PDB entry 8ZI2 | electron microscopy, 2.99 A resolution | chains A and E of the 8 polymer chains in the assembly

[Chain A]
Name: ATP synthase subunit alpha
Organism: Acinetobacter baumannii AB5075
Notes: EC 7.1.2.2
Reference sequence: A3M142 (ATPA_ACIBT); residues 1-514 here = UniProt positions 1-514
Sequence (514 residues; row label = number of the first residue in the row):
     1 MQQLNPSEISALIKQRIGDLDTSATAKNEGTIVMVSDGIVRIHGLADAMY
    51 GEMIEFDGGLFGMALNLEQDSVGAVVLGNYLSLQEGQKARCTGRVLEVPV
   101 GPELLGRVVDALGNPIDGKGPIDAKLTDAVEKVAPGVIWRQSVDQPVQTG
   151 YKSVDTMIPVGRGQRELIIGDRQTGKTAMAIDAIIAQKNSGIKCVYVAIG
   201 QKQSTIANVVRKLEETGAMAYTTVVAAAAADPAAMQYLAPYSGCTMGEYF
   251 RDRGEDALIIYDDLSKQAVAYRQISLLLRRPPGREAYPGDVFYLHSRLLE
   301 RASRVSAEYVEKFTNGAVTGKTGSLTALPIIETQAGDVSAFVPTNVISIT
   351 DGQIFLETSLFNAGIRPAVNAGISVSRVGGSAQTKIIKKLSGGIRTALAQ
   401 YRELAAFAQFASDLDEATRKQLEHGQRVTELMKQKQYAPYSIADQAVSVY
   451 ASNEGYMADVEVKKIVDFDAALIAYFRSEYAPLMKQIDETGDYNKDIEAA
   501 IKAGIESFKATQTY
Unresolved in the structure: 1-25
Metal / ion sites: Mg2+: Thr177 (together with ATP)
Small-molecule neighbours: ATP (adenosine-5'-triphosphate): Arg172, Gln173, Thr174, Gly175, Lys176, Thr177, Ala178, Gln201, Thr205, Asp262, Phe361, Arg366, Pro367, Gln434, Lys435, Gln436
Swiss-Prot annotation at these positions:
  - binding site (ATP): Gly170 to Thr177
  - site: Ser374 (Required for activity)

[Chain E]
Name: ATP synthase subunit beta
Organism: Acinetobacter baumannii AB5075
Notes: EC 7.1.2.2
Reference sequence: V5VHQ6 (V5VHQ6_ACIBA); residues 1-464 here = UniProt positions 1-464
Sequence (464 residues; each row starts with the number of its first residue):
     1 MSSGRIIQIIGAVIDVEFERTSVPKIYDALQVDGTETTLEVQQQLGDGVV
    51 RTIAMGSTEGLKRGLTVTSTNAPISVPVGTATLGRIMDVLGRPIDEAGPV
   101 ATEERLPIHRQAPSYAEQAASTDLLETGIKVIDLLCPFAKGGKVGLFGGA
   151 GVGKTVNMMELINNIAKAHSGLSVFAGVGERTREGNDFYHEMKDSNVLDK
   201 VAMVYGQMNEPPGNRLRVALTGLTMAEYFRDEKDENGKGRDVLLFVDNIY
   251 RYTLAGTEVSALLGRMPSAVGYQPTLAEEMGVLQERITSTKSGSITSIQA
   301 VYVPADDLTDPSPATTFAHLDATVVLSRDIASSGIYPAIDPLDSTSRQLD
   351 PLVVGQEHYEIARAVQNVLQRYKELKDIIAILGMDELAEEDKLVVYRARK
   401 IQRFFSQPFHVAEVFTGAPGKLVPLKETIRGFKGLLAGEYDHIPEQAFYM
   451 VGGIDEVIAKAEKL
Unresolved in the structure: 1

[How chain A and chain E interact]
Contacting residue pairs (61; chain A residue first):
  Asp47(A) with Lys62(E)
  Ala48(A) with Leu61(E); Lys62(E)
  Met49(A) with Gly60(E); Leu61(E); Lys62(E)
  Leu67(A) with Gln8(E); Ile9(E), hydrogen bond (backbone-backbone); Ile10(E); Arg63(E)
  Glu68(A) with Gln8(E); Ile10(E); Arg63(E), hydrogen bond (backbone-side chain)
  Gln69(A) with Ile7(E); Gln8(E)
  Ser71(A) with Arg63(E)
  Val72(A) with Arg63(E)
  Lys132(A) with Asn209(E), hydrogen bond (backbone-side chain)
  Ala134(A) with Gln207(E)
  Val137(A) with Glu180(E); Asp187(E); His190(E)
  Ile138(A) with Tyr189(E), hydrophobic; His190(E)
  Arg140(A) with Asp187(E), salt bridge; His190(E)
  Ser142(A) with Asn186(E)
  Arg165(A) with Arg181(E); Arg183(E)
  Phe292(A) with Arg251(E); Leu254(E), hydrophobic
  Tyr293(A) with Met208(E), hydrophobic; Arg215(E), hydrogen bond; Leu254(E); Pro267(E)
  Ser296(A) with Met208(E), hydrogen bond
  Arg297(A) with Met208(E); Asn209(E), hydrogen bond (backbone-side chain)
  Glu300(A) with Arg183(E), hydrogen bond (backbone-side chain); Gln207(E); Met208(E); Asn209(E); Tyr250(E)
  Ala302(A) with Arg183(E), hydrogen bond (backbone-side chain)
  Ser303(A) with Arg183(E)
  Phe341(A) with Arg251(E)
  Thr344(A) with Arg251(E), hydrogen bond (backbone-side chain)
  Asn345(A) with Arg251(E), hydrogen bond; Thr253(E)
  Ser348(A) with Arg181(E); Arg251(E); Tyr302(E)
  Ile349(A) with Arg181(E); Tyr250(E), hydrophobic
  Thr350(A) with Thr182(E)
  Asp351(A) with Thr182(E); Arg183(E), hydrogen bond (side chain-backbone)
  Arg377(A) with Ala150(E); Gly151(E); Glu184(E)
  Val378(A) with Arg183(E)
Other interface residues (no listed pair), chain A (40 interface residues in all): Gly44, Leu45, Ala46, Asn66, Val133, Trp139, Gly163, Asp290, Arg301
Other interface residues (no listed pair), chain E (38 interface residues in all): Ile94, Asp95, Glu96, Phe188, Tyr205, Thr257, Ser268, Pro304, Arg328

[Overview]
The interface between chain A and chain E involves 40 residues on one side and 38 on the other; the contacts
include 11 hydrogen bonds and 1 salt bridge. Among the polar pairs are Arg140(A)-Asp187(E), Glu68(A)-Arg63(E)
and Lys132(A)-Asn209(E). Chain A binds ATP.
Chain A is ATP synthase subunit alpha and chain E is ATP synthase subunit beta, both from Acinetobacter
baumannii AB5075; the structure, Cryo-EM reveals transition states of the Acinetobacter baumannii F1-ATPase
rotary subunits gamma and epsilon and novel ..., was determined by electron microscopy (same publication as
8ZI0, 8ZI1 and 8ZI3).
